PDB entry 8K6U | X-ray diffraction, 1.90 A resolution | chains F and G of the 10 polymer chains in the assembly

Chain F (and G):
Molecule: Cyanate hydratase
Source organism: Escherichia coli K-12
Notes: EC 4.2.1.104; chain G of this document is another copy of the same molecule, construct and numbering; everything in this record applies to it too
UniProt: P00816 (CYNS_ECOLI); residue numbers follow UniProt; this construct covers 1-156
Amino-acid sequence (160 residues; numbered -3 to 156; the number before each row is that of its first residue; numbers below 1 keep their minus sign (Gly-3 is residue -3)):
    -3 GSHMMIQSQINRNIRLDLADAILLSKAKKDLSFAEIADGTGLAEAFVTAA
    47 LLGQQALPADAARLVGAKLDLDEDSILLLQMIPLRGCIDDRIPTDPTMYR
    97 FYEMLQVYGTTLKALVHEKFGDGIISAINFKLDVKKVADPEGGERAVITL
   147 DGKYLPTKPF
Unresolved in the structure: -3 to 0
Differences from the reference sequence: expression tag (-3 to 0)
Swiss-Prot annotation at these positions:
  - active site: Arg96, Glu99, Ser122

Interface between chain F and chain G:
Residue-residue contacts (27; chain F residue first):
  Ile2(F) - Ser28(G)
  Gln3(F) - Lys22(G)  hydrogen bond
  Gln3(F) - Ala23(G)
  Gln3(F) - Leu27(G)  hydrogen bond (side chain-backbone)
  Ser4(F) - Leu19(G)
  Ile6(F) - Ala15(G)  hydrophobic
  Ile6(F) - Asp16(G)
  Ile6(F) - Leu19(G)  hydrophobic
  Asn7(F) - Asp16(G)  hydrogen bond
  Ile10(F) - Asp16(G)
  Asp70(F) - Lys24(G)  salt bridge
  Leu73(F) - Ala23(G)  hydrophobic
  Leu73(F) - Lys24(G)
  Met77(F) - Ala23(G)  hydrophobic
  Pro79(F) - Asp91(G)
  Leu80(F) - Asp91(G)
  Leu80(F) - Met94(G)  hydrophobic
  Arg81(F) - Thr90(G)  hydrogen bond (backbone-side chain)
  Arg81(F) - Asp91(G)  hydrogen bond (backbone-side chain)
  Arg81(F) - Pro92(G)
  Gly82(F) - Thr90(G)
  Asp86(F) - Asp86(G)
  Arg87(F) - Asp86(G)  salt bridge
  Arg87(F) - Arg87(G)
  Ile124(F) - Pro92(G)  hydrophobic
  Ile124(F) - Arg96(G)
  Phe156(F) - Tyr104(G)
Interface residues without a listed pair, chain F (20 interface residues in all): Gln5, Arg8, Leu74
Interface residues without a listed pair, chain G (21 interface residues in all): Leu20, Asp26, Leu48, Asp85, Ile88

Overview:
Chain F and chain G form an interface of 20 and 21 residues respectively; the contacts include 5 hydrogen
bonds and 2 salt bridges. Among the polar pairs are Asp70(F)-Lys24(G), Arg87(F)-Asp86(G) and Gln3(F)-Lys22(G).
Curated annotation (UniProt) lists 3 active-site residues on chain F.
Both chains are Cyanate hydratase (Escherichia coli K-12). Entry 8K6U (Serial Femtosecond X-ray structure of
E.coli Cyanase with un-modeled density at active site) was determined by X-ray diffraction together with 8K6G,
8K6H, 8K6S and 8K6X from the same study.
